Entry 8DV2 (electron microscopy, 3.50 A resolution); this record covers chains A and D.

Chain A:
Name: Spike glycoprotein
Organism: Severe acute respiratory syndrome coronavirus 2
UniProt: P0DTC2 (SPIKE_SARS2); numbering as in UniProt (aligned over 1-1208)
Sequence (1208 residues; each row starts with the number of its first residue):
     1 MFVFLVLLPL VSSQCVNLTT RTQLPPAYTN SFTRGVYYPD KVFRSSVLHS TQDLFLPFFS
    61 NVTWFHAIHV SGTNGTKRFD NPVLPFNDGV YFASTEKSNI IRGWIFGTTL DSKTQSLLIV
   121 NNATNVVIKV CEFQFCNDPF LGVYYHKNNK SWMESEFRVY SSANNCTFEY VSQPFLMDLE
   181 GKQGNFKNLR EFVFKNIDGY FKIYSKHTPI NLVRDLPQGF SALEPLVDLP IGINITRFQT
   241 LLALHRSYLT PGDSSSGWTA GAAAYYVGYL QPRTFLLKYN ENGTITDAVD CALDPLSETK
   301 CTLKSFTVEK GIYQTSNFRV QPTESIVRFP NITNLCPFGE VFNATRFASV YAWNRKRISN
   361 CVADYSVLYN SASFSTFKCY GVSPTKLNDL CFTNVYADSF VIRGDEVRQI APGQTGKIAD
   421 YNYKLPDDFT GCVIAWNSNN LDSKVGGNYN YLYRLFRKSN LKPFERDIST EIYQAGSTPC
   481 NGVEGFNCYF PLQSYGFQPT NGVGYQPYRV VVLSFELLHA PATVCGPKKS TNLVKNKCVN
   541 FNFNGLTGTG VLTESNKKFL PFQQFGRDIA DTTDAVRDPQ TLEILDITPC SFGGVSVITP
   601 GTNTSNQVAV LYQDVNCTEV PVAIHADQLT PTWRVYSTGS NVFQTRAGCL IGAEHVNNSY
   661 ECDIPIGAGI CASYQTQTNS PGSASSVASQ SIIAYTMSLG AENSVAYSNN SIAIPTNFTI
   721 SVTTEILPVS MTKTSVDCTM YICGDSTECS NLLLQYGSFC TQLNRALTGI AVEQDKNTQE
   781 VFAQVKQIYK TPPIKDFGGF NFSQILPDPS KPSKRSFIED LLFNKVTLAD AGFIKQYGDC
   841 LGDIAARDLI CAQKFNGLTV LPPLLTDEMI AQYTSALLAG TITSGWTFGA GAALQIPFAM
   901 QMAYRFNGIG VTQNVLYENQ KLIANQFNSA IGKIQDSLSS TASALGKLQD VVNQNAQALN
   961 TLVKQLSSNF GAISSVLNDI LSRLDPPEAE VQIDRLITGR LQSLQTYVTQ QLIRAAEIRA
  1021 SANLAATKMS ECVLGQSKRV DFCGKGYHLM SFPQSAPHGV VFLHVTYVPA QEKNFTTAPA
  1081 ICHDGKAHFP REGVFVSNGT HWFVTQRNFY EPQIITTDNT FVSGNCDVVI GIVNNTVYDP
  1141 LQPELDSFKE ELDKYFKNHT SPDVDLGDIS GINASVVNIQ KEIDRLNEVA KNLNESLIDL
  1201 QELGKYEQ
Unresolved in the structure: 1-329, 531-1208
Sequence notes: engineered mutation Gly682 (Arg in P0DTC2), Ser683 (Arg in P0DTC2), Ser685 (Arg in P0DTC2), Pro986 (Lys in P0DTC2), Pro987 (Val in P0DTC2)
Swiss-Prot annotation at these positions:
  - region: Asn280 to Cys301 (Putative superantigen), Arg403 to Asp405 (Integrin-binding motif), Asn448 to Phe456 (Immunodominant HLA epitope recognized by the CD8+), Pro681, Ala684 (Putative superantigen), Ser816 to Tyr837 (Fusion peptide 1), Lys835 to Phe855 (Fusion peptide 2), Asp1163 to Glu1202 (Heptad repeat 2)
  - site: Arg815, Ser816 (Cleavage)
  - glycosylation: Asn17 (N-linked (GlcNAc...) (complex) asparagine), Asn61 (N-linked (GlcNAc...) (hybrid) asparagine), Asn74 (N-linked (GlcNAc...) (complex) asparagine), Asn122 (N-linked (GlcNAc...) (hybrid) asparagine), Asn149 (N-linked (GlcNAc...) (complex) asparagine), Asn165 (N-linked (GlcNAc...) (complex) asparagine), Asn234 (N-linked (GlcNAc...) (high mannose) asparagine), Asn282 (N-linked (GlcNAc...) (complex) asparagine), Thr323 (O-linked (GalNAc) threonine), Ser325 (O-linked (HexNAc...) serine), Asn331 (N-linked (GlcNAc...) (complex) asparagine), Asn343 (N-linked (GlcNAc...) (complex) asparagine), Asn603 (N-linked (GlcNAc...) (hybrid) asparagine), Asn616 (N-linked (GlcNAc...) (complex) asparagine), Asn657 (N-linked (GlcNAc...) (complex) asparagine), Thr676 (O-linked (GlcNAc...) threonine), Thr678 (O-linked (GlcNAc...) threonine), Asn709 (N-linked (GlcNAc...) (high mannose) asparagine), Asn717 (N-linked (GlcNAc...) (hybrid) asparagine), Asn801 (N-linked (GlcNAc...) (hybrid) asparagine) and 6 more in UniProt
  - natural variant: Leu5 (L5F: In strain: Iota/B.1.526), Ser13 (S13I: In strain: Epsilon/B.1.427/B.1.429), Leu18 (L18F: In strain: Beta/B.1.351, Gamma/P.1 and 1 more), Thr19 (T19I: In strain: Omicron/BQ.1.1, Omicron/XBB.1.5 and 1 more; T19R: In strain: Delta/B.1.617.2, Omicron/BA.2 and 4 more), Thr20 (T20N: In strain: Gamma/P.1), Leu24 to Ala27 (sequence variant, change not given here; In strain: Omicron/BA.2, Omicron/BA.2.12.1 and 6 more), Pro26 (P26S: In strain: Gamma/P.1), Gln52 (Q52H: In strain: Omicron/EG.5.1), Ala67 (A67V: In strain: Eta/B.1.525, Omicron/BA.1), His69 to Val70 (deletion: In strain: Alpha/B.1.1.7, Eta/B.1.525 and 5 more), Gly75 (G75V: In strain: Lambda/C.37), Thr76 (T76I: In strain: Lambda/C.37), 82 further natural variant entries in UniProt
  - mutagenesis: His69 to Val70 (Increased incorporation of cleaved spike into virions), Asn121 (N121Q: Partial loss of biliverdin affinity), Arg190 (R190K: Partial loss of biliverdin affinity), Asn234 (N234Q: Increased resistance to neutralizing antibodies), Asn331 (N331Q: Reduced viral infectivity), Asn343 (N343Q: Reduced viral infectivity), Leu452 (L452R: Increased resistance to neutralizing antibodies. Decreases HLA binding to NF9 epitope. Increased binding affinity to human ACE2), Tyr453 (Y453F: Decreased HLA binding to NF9 epitope. Increased binding affinity to human ACE2), Ala475 (A475V: Increased resistance to neutralizing antibodies), Val483 (V483A: Increased resistance to neutralizing antibodies), Glu484 (E484D: Increased replication in human TMEM106B overexpressing cells), Phe490 (F490L: Increased resistance to neutralizing antibodies and human covalescent sera neutralization), 12 further mutagenesis entries in UniProt
Cystine bridges: Cys336-Cys361, Cys379-Cys432, Cys391-Cys525, Cys480-Cys488
Glycans and other covalent adducts: N-acetylglucosamine (NAG) linked to Asn343

Chain D:
Name: Angiotensin-converting enzyme 2, Immunoglobulin gamma-1 heavy chain fusion
Organism: Homo sapiens
Notes: EC 3.4.17.23, 3.4.17.-
UniProt: chimeric construct of Q9BYF1, P0DOX5: residues 18-740 from Q9BYF1 (ACE2_HUMAN) positions 18-740 (same numbers); residues 763-994 from P0DOX5 positions 218-449 (UniProt number = residue number - 545)
Sequence (998 residues; each row starts with the number of its first residue):
    18 QSTIEEQAKT FLDFFNIQAE DLFYQSSLAS WNYNTNITEE NVQNMNNAGD KWSAFLKEQS
    78 TLAQMYPLQE IQNLTVKLQL QALQQNGSSV LSEDKSKRLN TILNTMSTIY STGKVCNPDN
   138 PQECLLLEPG LNEIMANSLD YNERLWAWES WRSEVGKQLR PLYEEYVVLK NEMARANHYE
   198 DYGDYWRGDY EVNGVDGYDY SRGQLIEDVE HTFEEIKPLY EHLHAYVRAK LMNAYPSYIS
   258 PIGCLPAHLL GDMWGRFWTN LYSLTVPFGQ KPNIDVTDAM VDQAWDAQRI FKEAEKFFVS
   318 VGLPNMTQGF WENSMLTDPG NVQKAVCHPT AWDLGKGDFR ILMCTKVTMD DFLTAHHEMG
   378 HIQYDMAYAA QPFLLRNGAN EGFHEAVGEI MSLSAATPKH LKSIGLLSPD FQEDNETEIN
   438 FLLKQALTIV GTLPFTYMLE KWRWMVFKGE IPKDQWMKKW WEMKREIVGV VEPVPHDETY
   498 CDPASLFHVS NDYSFIRYYT RTLYQFQFQE ALCQAAKHEG PLHKCDISNS TEAGQKLFNM
   558 LRLGKSEPWT LALENVVGAK NMNVRPLLNY FEPLFTWLKD QNKNSFVGWS TDWSPYADQS
   618 IKVRISLKSA LGDKAYEWND NEMYLFRSSV AYAMRQYFLK VKNQMILFGE EDVRVANLKP
   678 RISFNFFVTA PKNVSDIIPR TEVEKAIRMS RSRINDAFRL NDNSLEFLGI QPTLGPPNQP
   738 PVSTSSGGGG ENLYFQSSGG GSGGGEPKSC DKTHTCPPCP APELLGGPSV FLFPPKPKDT
   798 LMISRTPEVT CVVVDVSHED PEVKFNWYVD GVEVHNAKTK PREEQYNSTY RVVSVLTVLH
   858 QDWLNGKEYK CKVSNKALPA PIEKTISKAK GQPREPQVYT LPPSRDELTK NQVSLTCLVK
   918 GFYPSDIAVE WESNGQPENN YKTTPPVLDS DGSFFLYSKL TVDKSRWQQG NVFSCSVMHE
   978 ALHNHYTQKS LSLSPGKGGG GSGLNDIFEA QKIEWHEG
Unresolved in the structure: 18-20, 616-1015
Sequence notes: engineered mutation Phe31 (Lys in Q9BYF1), Ile34 (His in Q9BYF1), Gln35 (Glu in Q9BYF1); linker (741-762); expression tag (995-1015)
Swiss-Prot annotation at these positions:
  - region: Asp30, Phe32, Asn33, Ala36 to Tyr41 (Interaction with SARS-CoV spike glycoprotein), Met82 to Pro84 (Interaction with SARS-CoV spike glycoprotein), Lys353 to Arg357 (Interaction with SARS-CoV spike glycoprotein), Arg652 to Lys659 (Essential for cleavage by ADAM17), Arg697 to Arg716 (Essential for cleavage by TMPRSS11D and TMPRSS2)
  - active site: Glu375 (Proton acceptor), His505 (Proton donor)
  - binding site (chloride): Arg169, Trp477, Lys481
  - binding site (substrate): Arg273, His345, Pro346, Tyr515
  - binding site (Zn(2+)): His374, His378, Glu402
  - glycosylation (N-linked (GlcNAc...) asparagine): Asn53, Asn90, Asn103, Asn322, Asn432, Asn546, Asn690, Asn844 (complex)
Cystine bridges: Cys133-Cys141, Cys344-Cys361, Cys530-Cys542
Glycans and other covalent adducts: N-acetylglucosamine (NAG) linked to Asn53, Asn90, Asn103, Asn322, Asn432, Asn546
Reported in the primary citation:
  - contacts within the chain: Asn33-Gln96 (hydrogen bond)

Chain A / chain D interface:
Pairs across the interface (33; chain A residue first):
  Tyr449(A) - Asp38(D)  hydrogen bond
  Tyr449(A) - Gln42(D)  hydrogen bond
  Tyr453(A) - Ile34(D)
  Leu455(A) - Ile34(D)  hydrophobic
  Phe456(A) - Thr27(D)
  Ala475(A) - Thr27(D)
  Gly476(A) - Gln24(D)
  Phe486(A) - Met82(D)  hydrophobic
  Phe486(A) - Tyr83(D)
  Asn487(A) - Gln24(D)  hydrogen bond
  Asn487(A) - Tyr83(D)  hydrogen bond
  Tyr489(A) - Thr27(D)
  Tyr489(A) - Phe28(D)
  Tyr489(A) - Phe31(D)  hydrophobic
  Tyr489(A) - Tyr83(D)  hydrogen bond
  Gln493(A) - Phe31(D)
  Gln493(A) - Gln35(D)  hydrogen bond
  Gly496(A) - Lys353(D)  hydrogen bond (backbone-side chain)
  Gln498(A) - Tyr41(D)
  Gln498(A) - Leu45(D)
  Gln498(A) - Lys353(D)  hydrogen bond
  Thr500(A) - Tyr41(D)  hydrogen bond
  Thr500(A) - Asn330(D)
  Thr500(A) - Asp355(D)  hydrogen bond
  Thr500(A) - Arg357(D)  hydrogen bond
  Asn501(A) - Tyr41(D)
  Asn501(A) - Lys353(D)
  Gly502(A) - Lys353(D)  hydrogen bond (backbone-backbone)
  Gly502(A) - Gly354(D)
  Tyr505(A) - Glu37(D)
  Tyr505(A) - Lys353(D)
  Tyr505(A) - Gly354(D)
  Tyr505(A) - Arg393(D)
Other interface residues (no listed pair), chain A (19 interface residues in all): Tyr473, Ser477, Val503
Other interface residues (no listed pair), chain D (21 interface residues in all): Leu79, Gln325
The authors on this interface:
  - pairs named by the authors: Leu455(A)-Ile34(D) (hydrophobic contact), Phe456(A)-Phe31(D) (hydrophobic contact), Tyr489(A)-Phe31(D) (hydrophobic contact), Gln35(D)-Gln493(A) (hydrogen bond)
  - interface residues, chain A: Phe456(A)
  - interface residues, chain D: Phe31(D)

Overview:
Chain A and chain D form an interface of 19 and 21 residues respectively, with 12 hydrogen bonds. Among the
polar pairs are Tyr449(A)-Asp38(D), Tyr449(A)-Gln42(D) and Asn487(A)-Gln24(D). The paper describes hydrophobic
contacts between Leu455(A) and Ile34(D), Phe456(A) and Phe31(D) and Tyr489(A) and Phe31(D); a hydrogen bond
between Gln35(D) and Gln493(A). The paper reports interface residues Phe456(A) and Phe31(D); contacts within
the chain involving Asn33(D) and Gln96(D).
Here chain A is Spike glycoprotein (Severe acute respiratory syndrome coronavirus 2) and chain D is
Angiotensin-converting enzyme 2, Immunoglobulin gamma-1 heavy chain fusion (Homo sapiens). Entry 8DV2
(SARS-CoV-2 Wuhan-hu-1-Spike-RBD bound to computationally engineered ACE2 mimetic CVD293) was determined by
electron microscopy, deposited together with 8DV1.
